Entry 6X9S (electron microscopy, 3.10 A resolution); this record covers chains A and B of the 4 polymer chains in the assembly.

[Chain A]
Molecule: HIV-1 Envelope Glycoprotein BG505 SOSIP.664 gp120
Source organism: Human immunodeficiency virus 1
Reference sequence: Q2N0S6 (Q2N0S6_9HIV1); the construct lacks a stretch of the UniProt sequence and is renumbered around it, so the offset changes along the chain: 31-141 = UniProt 30-140; 150-185 = UniProt 141-176; 187-309 = UniProt 186-308; 312-323 = UniProt 309-320; 2 more segments
Chain sequence (516 residues; each row starts with the number of its first residue; note: 12 numbers in that range are skipped by the numbering (no residue carries them; nothing is unmodelled there); a row labelled like 185A-185I holds insertion residues (185A, then the next letters in order); numbers below 1 keep their minus sign (Met-4 is residue -4)):
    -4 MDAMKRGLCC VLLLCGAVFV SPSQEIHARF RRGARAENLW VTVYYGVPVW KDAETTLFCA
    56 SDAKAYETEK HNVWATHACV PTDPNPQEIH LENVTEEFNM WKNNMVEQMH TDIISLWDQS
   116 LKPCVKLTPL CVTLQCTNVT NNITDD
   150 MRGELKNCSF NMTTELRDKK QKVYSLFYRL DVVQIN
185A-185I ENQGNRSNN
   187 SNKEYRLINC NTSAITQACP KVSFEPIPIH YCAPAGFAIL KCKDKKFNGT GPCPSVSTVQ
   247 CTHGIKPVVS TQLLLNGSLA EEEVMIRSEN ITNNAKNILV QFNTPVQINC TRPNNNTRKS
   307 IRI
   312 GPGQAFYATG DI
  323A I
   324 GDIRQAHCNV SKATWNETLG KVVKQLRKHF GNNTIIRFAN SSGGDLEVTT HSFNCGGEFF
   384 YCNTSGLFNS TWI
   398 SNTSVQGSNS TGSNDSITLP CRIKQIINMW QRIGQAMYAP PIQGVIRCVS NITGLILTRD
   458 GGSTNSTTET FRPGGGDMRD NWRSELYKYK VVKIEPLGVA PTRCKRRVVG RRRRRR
Disordered / not traced: -4 to 34, 58-65, 185A-185I, 398-411, 459-462, 504-513
Disulfide bonds: Cys119-Cys205, Cys126-Cys196, Cys131-Cys157, Cys218-Cys247, Cys228-Cys239, Cys296-Cys331, Cys378-Cys445, Cys385-Cys418
Glycans and other covalent adducts: N-acetylglucosamine (NAG) linked to Asn88, Asn133, Asn137, Asn156, Asn160, Asn197, Asn234, Asn262, Asn276, Asn295, Asn301, Asn332, Asn339, Asn355, Asn363, Asn386, Asn392, Asn448
Sequence notes: expression tag (-4 to 30, 509-513); engineered mutation Asn332 (Thr330 in Q2N0S6), Cys501 (Ala498 in Q2N0S6)
From the paper describing this entry:
  - post-translational modification sites: Asn137, Asn332

[Chain B]
Molecule: HIV-1 Envelope Glycoprotein BG505 SOSIP.664 gp41
Source organism: Human immunodeficiency virus 1
Reference sequence: Q2N0S6 (Q2N0S6_9HIV1); residues 512-664 here correspond to UniProt positions 509-661 (UniProt number = residue number - 3)
Chain sequence (153 residues; each row starts with the number of its first residue):
   512 AVGIGAVFLG FLGAAGSTMG AASMTLTVQA RNLLSGIVQQ QSNLLRAPEA QQHLLKLTVW
   572 GIKQLQARVL AVERYLRDQQ LLGIWGCSGK LICCTNVPWN SSWSNRNLSE IWDNMTWLQW
   632 DKEISNYTQI IYGLLEESQN QQEKNEQDLL ALD
Disordered / not traced: 512-518, 546-567, 662-664
Disulfide bonds: Cys598-Cys604
Glycans and other covalent adducts: N-acetylglucosamine (NAG) linked to Asn611, Asn618, Asn625, Asn637
Sequence notes: engineered mutation Pro559 (Ile556 in Q2N0S6), Cys605 (Thr602 in Q2N0S6)
From the paper describing this entry:
  - post-translational modification sites: Asn611, Asn618, Asn625

[How chain A and chain B interact]
Inter-chain disulfides: Cys501(A)-Cys605(B)
Contacting residue pairs (91):
  Trp35(A) - Val608(B)
  Trp35(A) - Trp610(B)
  Val36(A) - Thr606(B)  hydrogen bond (backbone-side chain)
  Val36(A) - Val608(B)  hydrogen bond (backbone-backbone)
  Val36(A) - Pro609(B)
  Val36(A) - Trp610(B)  hydrophobic
  Thr37(A) - Cys604(B)  hydrogen bond (side chain-backbone)
  Thr37(A) - Cys605(B)
  Val38(A) - Leu593(B)  hydrophobic
  Val38(A) - Trp596(B)  hydrophobic
  Val38(A) - Leu602(B)
  Val38(A) - Ile603(B)
  Val38(A) - Cys604(B)  hydrogen bond (backbone-backbone)
  Val38(A) - Thr606(B)
  Val38(A) - Leu646(B)  hydrophobic
  Tyr39(A) - Leu602(B)
  Tyr39(A) - Ile603(B)  hydrophobic
  Tyr39(A) - Trp623(B)  hydrophobic
  Tyr39(A) - Trp628(B)  hydrophobic
  Tyr40(A) - Leu537(B)
  Tyr40(A) - Leu544(B)
  Tyr40(A) - Tyr586(B)
  Tyr40(A) - Asp589(B)
  Tyr40(A) - Gln590(B)
  Tyr40(A) - Leu602(B)  hydrogen bond (backbone-backbone)
  Gly41(A) - Leu537(B)
  Gly41(A) - Gln540(B)  hydrogen bond (backbone-side chain)
  Val42(A) - Leu537(B)
  Val42(A) - Trp628(B)  hydrophobic
  Pro43(A) - Trp628(B)
  Val44(A) - Trp628(B)
  Val44(A) - Leu629(B)  hydrophobic
  Trp45(A) - Leu523(B)  hydrophobic
  Trp45(A) - Ala526(B)  hydrophobic
  Trp45(A) - Leu629(B)
  Lys46(A) - Asp632(B)  salt bridge
  Thr51(A) - Lys574(B)
  His72(A) - Leu568(B)
  Val75(A) - Gln575(B)
  Ile84(A) - Gly521(B)
  Ile84(A) - Phe522(B)
  His85(A) - Leu520(B)
  Leu86(A) - Leu523(B)
  Glu87(A) - Gly527(B)
  Asn88(A) - Gly527(B)
  Val89(A) - Gly527(B)
  Asp107(A) - Trp571(B)
  Asp107(A) - Lys574(B)  salt bridge
  Ser110(A) - Trp571(B)
  Leu111(A) - Trp571(B)  hydrophobic
  Gln114(A) - Leu568(B)
  Gln114(A) - Val570(B)
  Gln114(A) - Trp571(B)  hydrogen bond
  Ala221(A) - Asn543(B)
  Ala221(A) - Leu545(B)  hydrophobic
  Ala221(A) - Ala582(B)
  Gly222(A) - Asn543(B)
  Gly222(A) - Arg585(B)
  Ala224(A) - Phe522(B)  hydrophobic
  Thr244(A) - Leu523(B)
  Lys490(A) - Arg585(B)
  Ile491(A) - Arg585(B)  hydrogen bond (backbone-side chain)
  Pro493(A) - Leu544(B)  hydrophobic
  Pro493(A) - Asp589(B)
  Leu494(A) - Asp589(B)
  Leu494(A) - Leu592(B)  hydrophobic
  Leu494(A) - Leu593(B)  hydrophobic
  Val496(A) - Trp628(B)
  Val496(A) - Trp631(B)  hydrogen bond (backbone-side chain)
  Val496(A) - Ile635(B)
  Val496(A) - Ile642(B)  hydrophobic
  Ala497(A) - Met530(B)  hydrophobic
  Ala497(A) - Trp623(B)  hydrophobic
  Ala497(A) - Trp631(B)
  Pro498(A) - Trp610(B)  hydrophobic
  Pro498(A) - Leu619(B)
  Pro498(A) - Ile622(B)  hydrophobic
  Pro498(A) - Trp623(B)  hydrogen bond (backbone-side chain)
  Pro498(A) - Trp631(B)
  Thr499(A) - Leu619(B)
  Cys501(A) - Cys605(B)  disulfide
  Lys502(A) - Cys605(B)  hydrogen bond (backbone-side chain)
  Lys502(A) - Thr606(B)
  Lys502(A) - Asn607(B)
  Arg503(A) - Trp596(B)  hydrogen bond (side chain-backbone)
  Arg503(A) - Gly597(B)
  Arg503(A) - Cys604(B)
  Arg503(A) - Cys605(B)  hydrogen bond (side chain-backbone)
  Arg503(A) - Thr606(B)  hydrogen bond (backbone-backbone)
  Arg503(A) - Gln650(B)  hydrogen bond
  Arg503(A) - Gln653(B)  hydrogen bond
Other interface residues (no listed pair), chain A (44 interface residues in all): Ala73, Pro220, Gly495, Arg500
Other interface residues (no listed pair), chain B (58 interface residues in all): Gly524, Ala525, Ala533, Ser534, Thr536, Ala541, Ala578, Cys598, Lys601, Trp614, Tyr643

[Summary]
Chain A and chain B form an interface of 44 and 58 residues respectively, with 1 disulfide bond, 16 hydrogen
bonds and 2 salt bridges. Among the polar pairs are Lys46(A)-Asp632(B), Asp107(A)-Lys574(B) and
Val36(A)-Thr606(B). From the paper: modification sites Asn137(A), Asn332(A) and Asn611(B) among others.
Here chain A is HIV-1 Envelope Glycoprotein BG505 SOSIP.664 gp120 and chain B is HIV-1 Envelope Glycoprotein
BG505 SOSIP.664 gp41, both from Human immunodeficiency virus 1. Entry 6X9S (HIV-1 Envelope Glycoprotein BG505
SOSIP.664 expressed in stable CHO cells in complex with RM20A3 Fab) was determined by electron microscopy
(same publication as 6X9R, 6X9T, 6X9U and 6X9V).
